PDB entry 3O0R | X-ray diffraction, 2.70 A resolution | chains H and B of the 4 polymer chains in the assembly

Chain H:
Name: antibody fab fragment heavy chain
Organism: Mus musculus
Notes: antibody fragment or engineered binder
Sequence (225 residues; each row starts with the number of its first residue):
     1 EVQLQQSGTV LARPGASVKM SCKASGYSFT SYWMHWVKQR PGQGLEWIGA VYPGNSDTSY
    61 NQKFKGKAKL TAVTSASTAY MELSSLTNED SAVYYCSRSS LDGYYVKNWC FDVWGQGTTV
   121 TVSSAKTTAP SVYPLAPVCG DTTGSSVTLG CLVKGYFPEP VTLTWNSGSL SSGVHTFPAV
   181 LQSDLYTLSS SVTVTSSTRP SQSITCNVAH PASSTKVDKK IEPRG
Disulfide bonds: Cys22-Cys96, Cys151-Cys206

Chain B:
Name: Nitric oxide reductase subunit B
Organism: Pseudomonas aeruginosa
Notes: EC 1.7.99.7
Reference sequence: Q59647 (NORB_PSEAE); aligned to UniProt positions 1-465 over residues 1-465 (the alignment contains insertions or deletions, so no single offset holds)
Sequence (465 residues; each row starts with the number of its first residue):
     1 MMSPNGSLKF ASQAVAKPYF VFALILFVGQ ILFGLIMGLQ YVVGDFLFPA IPFNVARMVH
    61 TNLLIVWLLF GFMGAAYYLV PEESDCELYS PKLAWILFWV FAAAGVLTIL GYLLVPYAGL
   121 ARLTGNELWP TMGREFLEQP TISKAGIVIV ALGFLFNVGM TVLRGRKTAI SMVLMTGLIG
   181 LALLFLFSFY NPENLTRDKF YWWWVVHLWV EGVWELIMGA ILAFVLVKIT GVDREVIEKW
   241 LYVIIAMALI SGIIGTGHHY FWIGVPGYWL WLGSVFSALE PLPFFAMVLF AFNTINRRRR
   301 DYPNRAVALW AMGTTVMAFL GAGVWGFMHT LAPVNYYTHG TQLTAAHGHM AFYGAYAMIV
   361 MTIISYAMPR LRGIGEAMDN RSQVLEMWGF WLMTVAMVFI TLFLSAAGVL QVWLQRMPAD
   421 GAAMTFMATQ DQLAIFYWLR EGAGVVFLIG LVAYLLSFRR GKAAA
Not modelled in the structure: 1-9, 459-465
Swiss-Prot annotation at these positions:
  - binding site (heme b): His60
  - binding site (Fe cation): His207, His258, His259
Ion coordination: heme Fe site 1: His60, His349; Ca2+: Glu135 (together with heme) (shared with 2 residues of chain C); Fe ion: His207, Glu211, His258, His259 (together with oxygen atom); heme Fe site 2: His347 (together with oxygen atom)
Small-molecule neighbours:
  - heme c (HEC): Pro52, Phe53, Asn54, Met427
  - heme (HEM): Phe27, Gln30, Ile31, Gly34, Leu35, Met37, Gly38, Tyr41, Phe53, Arg57, His60, Thr61, Leu64, Glu135, Phe136, Thr344, Ala345, Gly348, His349, Phe352, Tyr353, Met397, Ile400, Arg440, Glu441, Gly444, Phe447
  - heme / oxygen atom: Glu135, Phe136, Trp202, Trp203, His207, Val210, Glu211, His258, His259, Ser277, Glu280, Pro281, Phe284, Ala322, Gly323, Gly326, Phe327, His329, Thr330, Asn335, Thr338, His339, Gly340, Thr344, His347, Gly348, Ala351, Phe352, Ala355, Tyr356
From the paper describing this entry:
  - contacts within the chain: Arg134-Asp198 (salt bridge) (from molecular simulation)
  - Ca2+ coordination: Glu135
  - Fe ion coordination: His259
  - Fe ion coordination: Glu211 (proposed by the authors, not directly observed)
  - conformationally variable residues (side-chain flip): Glu138 (from molecular simulation)

How chain H and chain B interact:
Pairs across the interface (19; chain H residue first):
  Ser28(H) with Gly421(B); Ala423(B), hydrogen bond (side chain-backbone); Met424(B); Thr425(B)
  Phe29(H) with Gly421(B)
  Thr30(H) with Ala422(B); Met424(B)
  Ser31(H) with Met424(B); Thr425(B), hydrogen bond (side chain-backbone); Ala428(B)
  Tyr52(H) with Ala428(B)
  Gly54(H) with Met424(B)
  Asp102(H) with Thr425(B), hydrogen bond; Met427(B)
  Gly103(H) with Ala428(B); Asp431(B)
  Tyr104(H) with Asp431(B), hydrogen bond (backbone-side chain); Gln432(B)
  Tyr105(H) with Asp431(B), hydrogen bond (backbone-side chain)
Other interface residues (no listed pair), chain H (13 interface residues in all): Tyr27, Tyr32, Asn55
Other interface residues (no listed pair), chain B (10 interface residues in all): Ala434

In short:
13 residues of chain H face 10 of chain B across their interface, with 5 hydrogen bonds. Among the polar pairs
are Ser28(H)-Ala423(B), Ser31(H)-Thr425(B) and Asp102(H)-Thr425(B). Bound to chain B: heme, heme / oxygen atom
and heme c. From the paper: Fe ion coordination by His259(B) and Glu211(B); Ca2+ coordination by Glu135(B).
Here chain H is antibody fab fragment heavy chain (Mus musculus) and chain B is Nitric oxide reductase subunit
B (Pseudomonas aeruginosa). Entry 3O0R (Crystal structure of nitric oxide reductase from Pseudomonas
aeruginosa in complex with antibody fragment) was determined by X-ray diffraction.
